Entry 5JTQ (solution NMR); this record covers chains B and E of the 6 polymer chains in the assembly.

[Chain B]
Protein: Protein-export protein SecB
Source organism: Escherichia coli O157:H7
UniProtKB: P0AG88 (SECB_ECO57); residues 1-155 here = UniProt positions 1-155
Chain sequence (155 residues; row label = number of the first residue in the row):
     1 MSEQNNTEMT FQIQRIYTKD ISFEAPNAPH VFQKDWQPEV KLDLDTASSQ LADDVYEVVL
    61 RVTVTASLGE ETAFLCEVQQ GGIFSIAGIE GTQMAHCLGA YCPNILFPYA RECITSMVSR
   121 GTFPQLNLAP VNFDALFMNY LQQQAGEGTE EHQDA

[Chain E]
Protein: Maltose-binding periplasmic protein
Source organism: Escherichia coli O157:H7
UniProtKB: P0AEY0 (MALE_ECO57); residue numbers follow UniProt; this construct covers 108-149
Chain sequence (42 residues; row label = number of the first residue in the row):
   108 DKAFQDKLYP FTWDAVRYNG KLIAYPIAVE ALSLIYNKDL LP

[Interface between chain B and chain E]
Pairs across the interface (45):
  Gln37(B) with Ala135(E); Glu137(E)
  Leu42(B) with Tyr125(E); Lys128(E); Leu129(E)
  Asp43(B) with Lys128(E)
  Leu44(B) with Ala122(E); Val123(E); Tyr125(E)
  Asp45(B) with Ala122(E)
  Thr46(B) with Trp120(E); Asp121(E); Ala122(E); Val123(E)
  Ala47(B) with Asp121(E)
  Ser48(B) with Thr119(E); Trp120(E)
  Gln50(B) with Lys114(E); Tyr116(E)
  Asp53(B) with Lys114(E)
  Asp54(B) with Leu115(E)
  Ile89(B) with Leu115(E)
  Gly91(B) with Pro117(E)
  Met94(B) with Leu115(E)
  Ala95(B) with Phe118(E)
  Leu98(B) with Phe118(E); Thr119(E); Trp120(E)
  Gly99(B) with Trp120(E)
  Gln125(B) with Val136(E); Glu137(E)
  Leu126(B) with Ile130(E)
  Asn127(B) with Ile130(E)
  Ala129(B) with Leu129(E); Ile130(E); Ala131(E)
  Val131(B) with Tyr125(E)
  Phe133(B) with Val123(E)
  Leu136(B) with Trp120(E); Val123(E); Arg124(E); Tyr125(E)
  Phe137(B) with Phe118(E); Trp120(E)
  Tyr140(B) with Trp120(E)
Also at the interface, not in a pair above, chain B (34 interface residues in all): Pro38, Val40, Ser49, Ile86, Glu90, Pro103, Pro124, Leu128
Also at the interface, not in a pair above, chain E (20 interface residues in all): Tyr132

[Summary]
34 residues of chain B face 20 of chain E across their interface.
Chain B is Protein-export protein SecB and chain E is Maltose-binding periplasmic protein, both from
Escherichia coli O157:H7; the structure, The structure of chaperone SecB in complex with unstructured MBP
binding site d, was determined by solution NMR, deposited together with 5JTL, 5JTM, 5JTN, 5JTO, 5JTP and 5JTR.
